PDB entry 6CDI | electron microscopy, 3.60 A resolution | chains c and l of the 24 polymer chains in the assembly

Chain c:
Name: Glycoprotein gp41
From: Human immunodeficiency virus 1
UniProt: Q2N0S7 (Q2N0S7_9HIV1); residues 512-664 here correspond to UniProt positions 509-661 (UniProt number = residue number - 3)
Amino-acid sequence (153 residues; numbered 512 to 664; the number before each row is that of its first residue):
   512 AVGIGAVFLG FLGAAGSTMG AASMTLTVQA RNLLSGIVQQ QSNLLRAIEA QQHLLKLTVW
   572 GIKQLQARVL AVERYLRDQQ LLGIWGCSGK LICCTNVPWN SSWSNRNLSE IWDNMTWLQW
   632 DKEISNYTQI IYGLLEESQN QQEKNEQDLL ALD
Disordered / not traced: 548-568
Disulfides: Cys598-Cys604
Covalently attached groups: N-acetylglucosamine (NAG) linked to Asn611, Asn637
Construct notes: conflict Cys605 (Thr602 in Q2N0S7)
Reported in the primary citation:
  - post-translational modification sites: Asn611

Chain l:
Name: vFP16.02 Light Chain
From: Homo sapiens
Amino-acid sequence (216 residues; numbered 1 to 211 plus 5 insertion-coded residues; the number before each row is that of its first residue; a row labelled like 27A-27E holds insertion residues (27A, then the next letters in order)):
     1 DVLMTQTPLS LPVSLGGQAS ISCRSSQ
27A-27E SVVYS
    28 DGDTYLEWYL QKPGQSPKLL IYKVSRRFSG VPDRFSGSGS GTDFTLKISR VETEDLGVYY
    88 CFQGSHVPYT FGGGTKLEIK RTVAAPSVFI FPPSDEQLKS GTASVVCLLN NFYPREAKVQ
   148 WKVDNALQSG NSQESVTEQD SKDSTYSLSS TLTLSKADYE KHKVYACEVT HQGLSSPVTK
   208 SFNR
Disordered / not traced: 109-211
Disulfides: Cys23-Cys88

Interface between chain c and chain l:
Pairs across the interface - 11 pairs, chain c then chain l:
  Ala512(c) with Tyr32(l), hydrophobic; Glu34(l); Gly91(l); Tyr96(l)
  Val513(c) with Tyr27D(l); Tyr32(l); Gly91(l), hydrogen bond (backbone-backbone); Ser92(l); Tyr96(l)
  Gly514(c) with Tyr96(l), hydrogen bond (backbone-side chain)
  Val518(c) with Tyr27D(l)
Interface residues without a listed pair, chain c (5 interface residues in all): Ile515

Summary:
5 residues of chain c face 6 of chain l across their interface; the contacts include 2 hydrogen bonds. Polar
contacts include Gly514(c)-Tyr96(l) and Val513(c)-Gly91(l). Covalently linked N-acetylglucosamine: at
Asn611(c) and Asn637(c). The paper reports a modification site at Asn611(c).
Here chain c is Glycoprotein gp41 (Human immunodeficiency virus 1) and chain l is vFP16.02 Light Chain (Homo
sapiens). Entry 6CDI (Cryo-EM structure at 3.6 A resolution of vaccine-elicited antibody vFP16.02 in complex
with HIV-1 Env BG505 ...) was determined by electron microscopy together with 5TKJ, 5TKK, 6CDE and 6CDO from
the same study.
